Entry 4QV7 (X-ray diffraction, 2.60 A resolution); this record covers chains H and I of the 28 polymer chains in the assembly.

# Chain H
Protein: Proteasome subunit beta type-2
From: Saccharomyces cerevisiae
Notes: EC 3.4.25.1
UniProt: P25043 (PSB2_YEAST); residues 1-232 here correspond to UniProt positions 30-261 (UniProt number = residue number + 29)
Amino-acid sequence (232 residues; each row starts with the number of its first residue):
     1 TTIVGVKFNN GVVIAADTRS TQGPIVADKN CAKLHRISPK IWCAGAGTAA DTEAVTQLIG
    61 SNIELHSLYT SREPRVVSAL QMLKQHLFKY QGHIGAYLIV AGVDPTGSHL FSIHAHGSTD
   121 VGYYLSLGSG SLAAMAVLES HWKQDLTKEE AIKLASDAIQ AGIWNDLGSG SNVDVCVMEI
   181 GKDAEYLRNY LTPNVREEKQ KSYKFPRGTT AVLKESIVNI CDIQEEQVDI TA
Not modelled in the structure: 227-232

# Chain I
Protein: Proteasome subunit beta type-3
From: Saccharomyces cerevisiae
Notes: EC 3.4.25.1
UniProt: P25451 (PSB3_YEAST); residues 0-204 here correspond to UniProt positions 1-205 (UniProt number = residue number + 1)
Amino-acid sequence (205 residues; each row starts with the number of its first residue; numbering starts at 0):
     0 MSDPSSINGG IVVAMTGKDC VAIACDLRLG SQSLGVSNKF EKIFHYGHVF LGITGLATDV
    60 TTLNEMFRYK TNLYKLKEER AIEPETFTQL VSSSLYERRF GPYFVGPVVA GINSKSGKPF
   120 IAGFDLIGCI DEAKDFIVSG TASDQLFGMC ESLYEPNLEP EDLFETISQA LLNAADRDAL
   180 SGWGAVVYII KKDEVVKRYL KMRQD
Not modelled in the structure: 0
Metal / ion sites: Mg2+ site 1: Asp-177, Ser-180; Mg2+ site 2: Asp-204 (shared with 3 residues of chain Y)

# How chain H and chain I interact
Contacting residue pairs (61; chain H residue first):
  Ile-25(H) with Asp-143(I); Phe-146(I), hydrophobic
  Val-26(H) with Phe-146(I)
  Ala-27(H) with Asp-130(I); Phe-146(I), hydrophobic
  Asp-28(H) with Asp-130(I)
  Lys-29(H) with Glu-150(I), salt bridge
  Ala-49(H) with Cys-128(I), hydrophobic
  Ala-50(H) with Tyr-95(I); Ile-126(I), hydrophobic; Cys-128(I)
  Asp-51(H) with Tyr-95(I), hydrogen bond; Arg-98(I), salt bridge
  Ala-54(H) with Tyr-95(I)
  Tyr-90(H) with Phe-99(I), hydrophobic
  His-93(H) with Arg-98(I), hydrogen bond (backbone-side chain); Phe-99(I)
  Arg-196(H) with Glu-150(I), salt bridge
  Lys-199(H) with Glu-150(I); Ser-151(I); Tyr-153(I)
  Ser-202(H) with Glu-154(I), hydrogen bond
  Tyr-203(H) with Ser-151(I); Leu-152(I), hydrophobic
  Lys-204(H) with Glu-154(I); Asp-161(I), salt bridge
  Phe-205(H) with Leu-152(I), hydrophobic; Glu-164(I); Gln-168(I)
  Arg-207(H) with Glu-160(I), salt bridge; Asp-161(I), salt bridge
  Gly-208(H) with Glu-164(I), hydrogen bond (backbone-side chain)
  Thr-209(H) with Glu-164(I), hydrogen bond (backbone-side chain)
  Thr-210(H) with Glu-164(I), hydrogen bond; Ser-167(I); Gln-168(I), hydrogen bond; Leu-199(I)
  Ala-211(H) with Leu-199(I); Lys-200(I), hydrogen bond (backbone-backbone)
  Val-212(H) with Phe-163(I), hydrophobic; Tyr-198(I)
  Leu-213(H) with Tyr-198(I), hydrogen bond (backbone-backbone); Leu-199(I); Lys-200(I)
  Lys-214(H) with Lys-196(I); Arg-197(I); Tyr-198(I), hydrogen bond (backbone-backbone)
  Glu-215(H) with Lys-196(I); Arg-197(I), salt bridge
  Ser-216(H) with Val-194(I); Val-195(I); Lys-196(I), hydrogen bond (backbone-backbone)
  Ile-217(H) with Val-194(I)
  Val-218(H) with His-44(I); Tyr-187(I), hydrophobic; Val-194(I), hydrogen bond (backbone-backbone); Lys-196(I)
  Ile-220(H) with Gly-46(I); Phe-49(I), hydrophobic; Val-194(I), hydrophobic
  Asp-222(H) with Lys-74(I), salt bridge
Interface residues without a listed pair, chain H (36 interface residues in all): Gln-22, Thr-48, Ile-94, Pro-206, Asn-219
Interface residues without a listed pair, chain I (38 interface residues in all): His-47, Asp-134, Leu-157, Glu-158, Thr-165, Leu-171, Lys-191

# Summary
Chain H and chain I form an interface of 36 and 38 residues respectively; the contacts include 12 hydrogen
bonds and 8 salt bridges. Polar pairs include Lys-29(H)/Glu-150(I), Asp-51(H)/Arg-98(I) and
Arg-196(H)/Glu-150(I). Asp-177(I) and Ser-180(I) form the Mg2+ site 1.
Chain H is Proteasome subunit beta type-2 and chain I is Proteasome subunit beta type-3, both from
Saccharomyces cerevisiae; the structure, yCP beta5-A50V mutant, was determined by X-ray diffraction (same
publication as 4QUX, 4QUY, 4QV0, 4QV1, 4QV3, 4QV4 and 42 further entries).
